Entry 6XRC (X-ray diffraction, 2.45 A resolution); this record covers chains A and B.

[Chain A (and B)]
Name: Desferrioxamine E biosynthesis protein DesD
Organism: Streptomyces coelicolor
Notes: chain B of this document is another copy of the same molecule, construct and numbering; everything in this record applies to it too
Reference sequence: Q9L069 (Q9L069_STRCO); numbering as in UniProt (aligned over 1-595)
Chain sequence (603 residues; row label = number of the first residue in the row):
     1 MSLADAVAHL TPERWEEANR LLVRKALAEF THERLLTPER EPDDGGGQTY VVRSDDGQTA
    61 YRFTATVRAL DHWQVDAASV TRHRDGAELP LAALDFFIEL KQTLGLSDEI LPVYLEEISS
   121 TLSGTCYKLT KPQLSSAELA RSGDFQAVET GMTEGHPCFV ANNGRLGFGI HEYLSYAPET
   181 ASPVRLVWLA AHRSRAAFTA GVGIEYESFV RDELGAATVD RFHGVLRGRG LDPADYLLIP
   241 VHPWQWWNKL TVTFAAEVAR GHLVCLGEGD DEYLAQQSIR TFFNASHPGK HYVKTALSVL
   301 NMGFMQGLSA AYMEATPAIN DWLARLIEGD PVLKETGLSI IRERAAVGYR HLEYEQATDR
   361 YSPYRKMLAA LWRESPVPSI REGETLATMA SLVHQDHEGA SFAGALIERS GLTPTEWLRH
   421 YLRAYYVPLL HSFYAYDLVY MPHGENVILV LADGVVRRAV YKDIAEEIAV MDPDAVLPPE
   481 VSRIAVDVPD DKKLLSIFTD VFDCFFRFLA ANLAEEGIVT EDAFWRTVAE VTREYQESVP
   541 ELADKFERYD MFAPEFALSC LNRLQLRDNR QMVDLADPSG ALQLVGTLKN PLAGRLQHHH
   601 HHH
Disordered / not traced: 1, 597-603
Construct notes: engineered mutation Gln306 (Arg in Q9L069); expression tag (596-603)
Metal / ion sites: Mg2+: Glu445, Asn446 (together with ATP)
Small-molecule neighbours: ATP (adenosine-5'-triphosphate): Gly155, His156, Asn162, Gln277, Ser278, Ile279, Arg280, Thr281, Lys294, Asn301, Met302, Gln306, Arg373, Ala390, His443, Gly444, Glu445, Asn446, Lys462, Asp463, Glu466, Glu467
Reported in the primary citation:
  - binding site for ATP: Gln277, His443, Glu445, Asn446, Asp463
  - Mg2+ coordination: Glu445
  - conformationally variable residues (loop rearrangement, side-chain flip): His443 to Asn446
  - catalytic residues: Glu467 (proposed by the authors, not directly observed)

[Interface between chain A and chain B]
Residue-residue contacts (75):
  Leu3(A) with Val187(B), hydrophobic; Trp246(B); Trp247(B), hydrophobic
  Ala6(A) with Trp247(B), hydrophobic
  Val7(A) with Thr251(B)
  Leu10(A) with Val258(B), hydrophobic; Ala259(B)
  Thr11(A) with Ala259(B)
  Pro12(A) with Ala259(B)
  Trp15(A) with Ala256(B), hydrophobic; Ala259(B), hydrophobic; Arg260(B)
  Leu94(A) with Ala256(B), hydrophobic
  Asp95(A) with Glu353(B)
  Ile98(A) with Glu353(B)
  Leu111(A) with Ala357(B), hydrophobic
  Pro112(A) with Tyr354(B); Ala357(B); Thr358(B); Tyr364(B), hydrophobic
  Val113(A) with Tyr364(B)
  Leu115(A) with Tyr354(B), hydrophobic; Ala357(B), hydrophobic
  Glu116(A) with Thr253(B), hydrogen bond; Tyr354(B); Tyr364(B), hydrogen bond
  Ser119(A) with Val252(B)
  Ser123(A) with Ala255(B)
  Phe168(A) with Val252(B)
  Gly169(A) with Trp247(B); Asn248(B)
  Ile170(A) with Trp247(B), hydrogen bond (backbone-backbone); Thr251(B)
  His171(A) with Trp247(B); Asn248(B)
  Trp246(A) with Leu3(B)
  Trp247(A) with Leu3(B), hydrophobic; Ala6(B), hydrophobic; Gly169(B); Ile170(B), hydrogen bond (backbone-backbone); His171(B)
  Asn248(A) with Gly169(B); His171(B)
  Lys249(A) with Glu116(B), salt bridge
  Thr251(A) with Val7(B); Ile170(B)
  Val252(A) with Ser119(B); Phe168(B); Ile170(B)
  Thr253(A) with Glu116(B), hydrogen bond
  Ala255(A) with Ser123(B)
  Ala256(A) with Trp15(B), hydrophobic; Leu94(B), hydrophobic
  Val258(A) with Leu10(B)
  Ala259(A) with Leu10(B); Thr11(B); Pro12(B); Trp15(B), hydrophobic
  Arg260(A) with Trp15(B)
  Cys265(A) with Leu3(B), hydrophobic
  Glu268(A) with Leu3(B)
  Glu353(A) with Asp95(B); Ile98(B)
  Tyr354(A) with Pro112(B); Leu115(B); Glu116(B); Ser119(B)
  Gln356(A) with Ile98(B)
  Ala357(A) with Leu111(B), hydrophobic; Pro112(B); Leu115(B), hydrophobic
  Thr358(A) with Pro112(B)
  Tyr364(A) with Pro112(B), hydrophobic; Val113(B); Glu116(B), hydrogen bond
Interface residues without a listed pair, chain A (46 interface residues in all): Ser120, Leu166, Glu172, Val187, Gly267
Interface residues without a listed pair, chain B (46 interface residues in all): Ala4, Ser120, Leu166, Glu172, Lys249, Cys265, Glu268, Gln356

[In short]
Chain A and chain B each contribute 46 residues to their interface, with 6 hydrogen bonds and 1 salt bridge.
Polar contacts include Lys249(A)-Glu116(B), Glu116(A)-Thr253(B) and Glu116(A)-Tyr364(B). Ligands of chain A:
ATP. From the paper: the catalytic residue Glu467(A); a binding site for ATP at Gln277(A), His443(A) and
Glu445(A) among others.
Chain A and chain B are both Desferrioxamine E biosynthesis protein DesD (Streptomyces coelicolor); the
structure, Apo NIS synthetase DesD variant R306Q, was determined by X-ray diffraction, deposited together with
6P63.
